PDB entry 9C3C | electron microscopy, 4.30 A resolution (low resolution: residue-level contacts below are approximate; hydrogen-bond / salt-bridge calls are withheld) | chains B and D of the 9 polymer chains in the assembly

[Chain B]
Molecule: Beta-dystroglycan
Source organism: Oryctolagus cuniculus
Reference sequence: Q28685 (DAG1_RABIT); residue numbers follow UniProt; this construct covers 654-798
Chain sequence (145 residues; row label = number of the first residue in the row):
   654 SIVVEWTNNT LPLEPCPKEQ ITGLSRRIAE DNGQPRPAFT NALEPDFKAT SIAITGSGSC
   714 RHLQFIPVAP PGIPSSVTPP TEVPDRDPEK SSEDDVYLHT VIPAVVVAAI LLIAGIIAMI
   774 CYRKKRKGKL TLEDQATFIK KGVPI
Disulfides: Cys669-Cys713
Covalently attached groups: N-acetylglucosamine (NAG) linked to Asn661

[Chain D]
Molecule: Dystrophin
Source organism: Oryctolagus cuniculus
Chain sequence (3696 residues; row label = number of the first residue in the row):
     1 MLWWEEVEDC YEREDVQKKT FTKWINAQFS KFGKQHIENL FSDLQDGRRL LDLLEGLTGQ
    61 QLPKEKGSTR VHALNNVNKA LRVLQKNNVD LVNIGSTDIV DGNHKLTLGL IWNIILHWQV
   121 KNVMKNIMAG LQQTNSEKIL LSWVRQSTRN YSQVNVINFT TSWSDGLALN ALIHSHRPDL
   181 FDWNSVVCQQ SATQRLEHAF NIAKCQLGIE KLLDPEDVAT TYPDKKSILM YITSLFQVLP
   241 QQVSIEAIQE VELLPRPSKV TREEHFQLHH QMHYSQQITV SLAQGYERTS SPKPRFKSYA
   301 YTQAAYVSTS DPTRSPFPSQ HLEAPGDKSF GSSLMETEVS LDSYQTALEE VLSWLLSAED
   361 TLQAQKEISS DVEEVKEQFH THEGYMMDLT SHQGRVGNVL QLGSQLIRTG KLSEEEETEV
   421 QEQMNLLNSR WECLRVASME KQSNLHKVLM DLQNQKLKEL NDWLTKTEER TRKMEEEPLG
   481 PDLEDLKRQV QQHKVLQEDL EQEQVRVNSL THMVVVVDES SGEHATAALE EQLKVLGDRW
   541 ANICRWTEDR WVLLQDILLK WQRFTEEQCL FSTWLSEKED AVNKIHTTGF KDQNEMLSSL
   601 HKLTVLKTDL EKKKQSMDKL SSLNQALLST LKNKSVTQKM EAWLENFALR WDNLVQKLEK
   661 SSAQISQAVT TTQPSLTQTT VMETVTMVTT REQILVKHAQ EELPPPPPQK KRQIIVDSEI
   721 RKRLDVDITE LHSWITRSEA VLQSPEFAIY RKEGNFSDLK EKVNAIEREK AEKFRKLQDA
   781 SRSAQALVEQ MVNEGVNADS IKQALEQLNS RWIEFCQLLS ERLHWLEYQN SIITFYNQLQ
   841 QLEQMITTAE NWLKTQPTTA SEPTAIKSQL KMCKDEVNRL SALQPQIERL KIQSTALKEK
   901 GQGPMFLDAD FVAFTNHFNQ VFADAQAREK ELQTIFDTLP PTRYQETIST IRTWIQQSEP
   961 KLSIPQLSVT EYEIMEQRLG ELQALQSSLQ EQQSGLTYLS TTVKEMAKKA PSEISRKYQS
  1021 EFEEIEGHWK KLSYQLVDHC QKLEEQMNKL RKIQNHIKTL KKWMAEVDVF LKEEWPALGD
  1081 SEILKKQLKQ CRLLVNDIQT IQPSLNSVNE SGQKIKNEAE PEFASRLETE LRELNSQWDH
  1141 MCRQVYTRKD ALKAGLDKTL SLQKDLSEMH EWMTQAEEEY LERDFEYKTP DELQTAVEEM
  1201 KRAKEEAQQK ESKVKLLTES VNSVIAQAPP AAQEALKKEL DTLTTNYQWL CTRLNGKCKT
  1261 LEEVWACWHE LLSYLEKANK WLNEVEVKLK TTETLPGGAE EISEVLDSLE NLMQHSEDNP
  1321 NQIRILAQTL TDGGVMDELI NEELETFNSR WRELHEEAVR RQKLLEQSIQ SAQEIEKSLH
  1381 LIQESLAFID KQLAAYIADK VDAAQMPQEA QKIQSDLTSH EISLEEMKKH NQGKEAAQRV
  1441 LSQIDVAQKK LQDVSMKFRL FQKPANFEQR LEESKMILDE VKMHLPALET KSVEQEVVQS
  1501 QLNHCVNLYK SLSEVKSEVE MVIKTGRQIV QKKQTENPKE LDERVTALKL HYNELGAKVT
  1561 ERKQQLEKCL KLSRKMRKEM NALTEWLAAT DMELTKRSAV EGMPSNLDAE IAWGKATQKE
  1621 VEKQKAHLKS VIELGEALKT VLGKKETLVE DKLSLLNSNW VAVTSRAEEW LNLLLEYQKH
  1681 METFDQNVDH ITKWIIQADT LLDESEKKKP QQKEDVLKRL KAEMNDIRPK VDSIRDQAAN
  1741 LMANRGDHCR KVVEPKISEL NHRFAAISHR IKTGKASIPL KELEQFNSDI QKLLEPLEAE
  1801 IQQGVNLKEE DFNKDMSEDN EGTVKELLQR GDNLHERITD ERKREEIKIK QQLLQTKHNA
  1861 LKDLRSQRRK KALEISHQWY QYKRQADDLL KCLDDIEKKL ASLPDPKDER KIKEIDRELQ
  1921 KKKEELNAVH RQAEGLSEDG AAMAVEPIQI QLSKRWREIE SKFAQFRRLN FAQIHTVREE
  1981 TMVVMTEDMP LEISYVPSTY LTEITHVSQA LSEVDQLLNA PDLSAKDFED LFKQEESLKN
  2041 IKECMQQISG RIDVIHNKKA AALQSATAAE RVKLQEALAQ LDSQWEKVNK MYKDRQGRFD
  2101 RSVEKWRRFH YDMKIFNQWL TEAEQFLKKT QIPENWEHAK YKWYLKELQD GIGQRQTVVR
  2161 TLNTTGEEII QQSSKTDANI LQEKLGNLNL RWQEVCKQLA ERRKRLEEQK NILSEFQRDL
  2221 NEFVLWLEEA DNITSIPLEP GNEQQLKEKL EQVKLLAEEL PLRQGILKQL NEAGGTALVS
  2281 APISPEEQDK LENKLKQTNL QWIKVSKALP EKQEEIVAHV KELGQLEEQL NHLLLWLTPI
  2341 RNQLEIYNQP NQTGPFDIKE TEVAVQAKQP DVERILSKGQ HLYKEKPATQ PVKRKLEDLS
  2401 SEWKVVNYLL QELRAKRPDL PPGPATIGAS PSQTVTLVTQ TVVTKEISLS ELEMPSSLLL
  2461 EVPALADFNR AWTELTDWLS LLDRVLKSQQ VIVGDLEDIN EMIIKQKATL QELEQRRPQL
  2521 EELITAAQNL KNKTSNQEAR TIITDRIERI QNQWDEVQEH LQNRRQQLNE MLKDSTQWLE
  2581 AKEEAEQVLG QARAKLESWK EGPYTMDALQ KKIEETKQLA KDLRQWQINV DVANDLALKL
  2641 LRDYSADDTR KVHMITENIN ASWGSIHKRV NEREATLEEA YRLLQQFPLD LEKFLAWLTE
  2701 AETTANVLQD ATHKERLPED SKGVRELMKQ WQDLQGEIEA HTDIYHNLDE NGQKILRSLE
  2761 GSDEAVLLQR RLDNMNFKWS ELRKKSLNIR SHLEASSDQW KRLHLSLQEL LVWLQLKDDE
  2821 LNRQAPVGGD FPAVQKQNDV HRAFKRELKT KEPVIMSTLE TVRIFLTEQP LGGLEKLYQE
  2881 PRELPPDERA QNVTRLLRKQ AEEVNAEWEK LNLHSTDWQR KLDEALERLQ ELQEATDELD
  2941 LKLRQAEVIK GSWQPVGDLL IDSLQDHLEK VKALRGEIAP LKENVSHVND LGRQLTTLGI
  3001 QLSPYNLSTL EDLNTRWKLL QVAVEDRIRQ LHEAHRDFGP ASQHFLSTSV QGPWERAISP
  3061 NKVPYYINHE TQTTCWDHPK MTELYQSLAD LNNVRFSAYR TAMKLRRLQK ALCLDLLTLS
  3121 AACDALDQHN LKQNDQPMDI LQIINCLTTV YDRLEQEHNN LVNVPLCVDM CLNWLLNVYD
  3181 TGRTGRIRVL SFKTGIISLC KAHLEDKYRY LFKQVASSTG FCDQRRLGLL LHDSIQIPRQ
  3241 LGEVASFGGS NIEPSVRSCF QFANNKPEIE AALFLDWMRL EPQSMVWLPV LHRVAAAETA
  3301 KHQAKCNICK ECPIIGFRYR SLKHFNYDIC QSCFFSGRVA KGHKMHYPMV EYCTPTTSGE
  3361 DVRDFAKVLK NKFRTKRYFA KHPRMGYLPV QTVLEGDNME TPVTLINFWP VDSAPASSPQ
  3421 LSHDDTHSRI EHYASRLAEM ENSNGSYLND SISPNESIDD EHLLIQHYCQ SLNQDSPLSQ
  3481 PRSPAQILIS LESEERGELE RILADLEEEN RNLQAEYDRL KQQHEHKGLS PLPSPPEMMP
  3541 TSPQSPRDAE LIAEAKLLRQ HKGRLEARMQ ILEDHNKQLE SQLHRLRQLL EQPQAEAKVN
  3601 GTTVSSPSTS LQRSDSSQPM LLRVVGSQTS ESMGEEDLPS PPQDTSTGLE EVMEQLNNSF
  3661 PSSRGHNVGS LFHMADDLGR AMESLVSVMT DEEGAE
Not modelled in the structure: 1-3039, 3375-3696

[How chain B and chain D interact]
Pairs across the interface (18; chain B residue first):
  Arg776(B) - Ser3358(D)
  Asp787(B) - His3203(D)
  Thr790(B) - Glu3205(D)
  Ile792(B) - His3292(D)
  Lys793(B) - Tyr3352(D)
  Lys793(B) - Glu3360(D)
  Lys794(B) - Tyr3099(D)
  Lys794(B) - Arg3293(D)
  Lys794(B) - Val3350(D)
  Lys794(B) - Glu3351(D)
  Gly795(B) - Met3349(D)
  Gly795(B) - Val3350(D)
  Gly795(B) - Glu3351(D)
  Val796(B) - Glu3351(D)
  Pro797(B) - Tyr3099(D)
  Pro797(B) - Glu3351(D)
  Ile798(B) - Phe3096(D)
  Ile798(B) - Tyr3099(D)
Other interface residues (no listed pair), chain D (17 interface residues in all): Ala3098, Val3286, Cys3353, Thr3356, Thr3357

[Overview]
The interface between chain B and chain D involves 10 residues on one side and 17 on the other.
N-acetylglucosamine is covalently linked to Asn661(B).
Here chain B is Beta-dystroglycan and chain D is Dystrophin, both from Oryctolagus cuniculus. Entry 9C3C
(Cryo-EM structure of native dystrophin-glycoprotein complex (DGC)) was determined by electron microscopy.
